8TKT - chains A and B; structure by X-ray diffraction, 2.30 A resolution.

# Chain A
Protein: Zwei Ig domain protein zig-4
Source organism: Caenorhabditis elegans
UniProtKB: G5ECB1 (ZIG4_CAEEL); residues 42-248 here = UniProt positions 42-248
Sequence (214 residues; each row starts with the number of its first residue):
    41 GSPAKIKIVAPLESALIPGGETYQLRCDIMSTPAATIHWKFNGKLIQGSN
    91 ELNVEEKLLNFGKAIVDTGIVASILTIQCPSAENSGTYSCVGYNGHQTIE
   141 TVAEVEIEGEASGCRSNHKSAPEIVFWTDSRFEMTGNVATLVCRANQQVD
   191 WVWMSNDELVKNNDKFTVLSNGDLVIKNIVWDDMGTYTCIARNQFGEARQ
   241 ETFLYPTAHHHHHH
Unresolved in the structure: 41-42, 251-254
Disulfide bonds: Cys67-Cys130, Cys119-Cys154, Cys183-Cys229
Construct notes: expression tag (41, 249-254)

# Chain B
Protein: Probable insulin-like peptide beta-type 5
Source organism: Caenorhabditis elegans
UniProtKB: P56174 (ILB5_CAEEL); numbering as in UniProt (aligned over 59-112)
Sequence (60 residues; each row starts with the number of its first residue):
    59 VPAPGETRACGRKLISLVMAVCGDLCNPQEGKDIATECCGNQCSDDYIRS
   109 ACCPHHHHHH
Unresolved in the structure: 59-60, 113-118
Disulfide bonds: Cys68-Cys97, Cys80-Cys111, Cys84-Cys110, Cys96-Cys101
Construct notes: expression tag (113-118)

# How chain A and chain B interact
Pairs across the interface (33):
  Lys47(A) with Ala78(B), hydrogen bond (side chain-backbone); Val79(B)
  Val49(A) with Ala78(B), hydrophobic
  Met70(A) with Leu75(B), hydrophobic
  Val106(A) with Asp103(B)
  Thr108(A) with Leu75(B)
  Asp169(A) with Lys71(B), salt bridge
  Phe172(A) with Leu72(B), hydrophobic; Leu75(B), hydrophobic
  Thr175(A) with Gln100(B), hydrogen bond
  Asn196(A) with Glu64(B)
  Trp221(A) with Cys96(B); Asn99(B); Gln100(B)
  Gly225(A) with Glu64(B)
  Thr226(A) with Glu64(B), hydrogen bond (backbone-side chain); Ala67(B)
  Phe243(A) with Cys68(B), hydrophobic; Lys71(B)
  Tyr245(A) with Cys96(B), hydrogen bond (side chain-backbone); Asn99(B); Gln100(B); Cys101(B), hydrogen bond (side chain-backbone); Ile106(B), hydrophobic
  Pro246(A) with Gln100(B), hydrogen bond (backbone-side chain)
  Thr247(A) with Gln100(B); Cys101(B); Ser102(B); Asp103(B)
  Ala248(A) with Gln100(B); Cys101(B), hydrogen bond (backbone-backbone); Ser102(B)
  His250(A) with Ser102(B)
Other interface residues (no listed pair), chain A (22 interface residues in all): Gly109, Ile110, Ser170, Met224
Other interface residues (no listed pair), chain B (18 interface residues in all): Ser74, Cys97, Arg107

# Overview
22 residues of chain A face 18 of chain B across their interface, with 7 hydrogen bonds and 1 salt bridge.
Polar contacts include Asp169(A)-Lys71(B), Lys47(A)-Ala78(B) and Thr175(A)-Gln100(B).
Chain A is Zwei Ig domain protein zig-4 and chain B is Probable insulin-like peptide beta-type 5, both from
Caenorhabditis elegans; the structure, ZIG-4-INS-6 complex, C-centered monoclinic form, was determined by
X-ray diffraction, deposited together with 8TK9 and 8TKU.
